Entry 8UWR (X-ray diffraction, 2.04 A resolution); this record covers chain A.

Chain A:
Name: Activin receptor type-1
Source organism: Homo sapiens
Notes: EC 2.7.11.30
Reference sequence: Q04771 (ACVR1_HUMAN); numbering as in UniProt (aligned over 201-499)
Amino-acid sequence (323 residues; numbered 177 to 499; the number before each row is that of its first residue):
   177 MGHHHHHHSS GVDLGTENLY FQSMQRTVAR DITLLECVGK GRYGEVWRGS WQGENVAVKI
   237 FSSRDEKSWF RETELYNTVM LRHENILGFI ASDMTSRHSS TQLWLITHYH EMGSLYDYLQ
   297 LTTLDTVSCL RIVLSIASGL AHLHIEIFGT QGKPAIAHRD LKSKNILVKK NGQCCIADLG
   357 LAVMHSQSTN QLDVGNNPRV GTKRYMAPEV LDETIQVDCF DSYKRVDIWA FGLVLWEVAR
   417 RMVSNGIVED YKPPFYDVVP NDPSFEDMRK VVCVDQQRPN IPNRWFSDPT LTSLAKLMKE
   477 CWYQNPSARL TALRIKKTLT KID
Disordered / not traced: 177-202
Sequence notes: initiating methionine (177); expression tag (178-200); engineered mutation Asp207 (Gln in Q04771)
Swiss-Prot annotation at these positions:
  - active site: Asp336 (Proton acceptor)
  - binding site (ATP): Val214 to Val222, Lys235
  - natural variant: Arg202 (R202I: In FOP), Arg206 (R206H: In FOP), Gly328 (G328E: In FOP; G328R: In FOP; G328W: In FOP), Gly356 (G356D: In FOP), Arg375 (R375P: In FOP)
  - mutagenesis: Thr203 (T203V: Almost complete loss of alcaline phosphatase induction; in association with A-325), Gly325 (G325A: Almost complete loss of alcaline phosphatase induction; in association with V-203)

Summary:
Curated annotation (UniProt) lists active-site residue Asp336, 10 ATP-binding residues and 2 mutagenesis
sites.
Chain A is Activin receptor type-1 (Homo sapiens); the structure, Crystal structure of human ACVR1 (ALK2)
kinase in complex with compound 3, was determined by X-ray diffraction together with 8UWN from the same study.
